PDB entry 2CAX | X-ray diffraction, 2.90 A resolution | chains D and U of the 8 polymer chains in the assembly

Chain D:
Name: Orf omega
Organism: Streptococcus pyogenes
Notes: fragment: ribbon-helix-helix domain, residues 20-71
Reference sequence: Q57468 (Q57468_STRPY); numbering as in UniProt (aligned over 20-71)
Amino-acid sequence (53 residues; numbered 19 to 71; the number before each row is that of its first residue):
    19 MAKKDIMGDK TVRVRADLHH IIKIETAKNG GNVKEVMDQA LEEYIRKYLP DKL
Disordered / not traced: 19-24
Differences from the reference sequence: expression tag (19)
From the paper describing this entry:
  - mutagenesis - T29A (100-fold): decreased binding to PcopS

Chain U:
Molecule: 18-nt DNA strand
Sequence (18 nucleotides; each row starts with the number of its first residue):
     1 GAATCACAAG TCACAAGC

Interface between chain D and chain U:
Contacting residue pairs - 6 pairs, chain D then chain U:
  Lys-28(D) with DT11(U), salt bridge to the phosphate
  Thr-29(D) with DT11(U), base contact; DC12(U), base contact; DA13(U), base contact
  Arg-31(D) with DG10(U), base contact; DT11(U), base contact
Interface residues without a listed pair, chain D (4 interface residues in all): Val-30

Overview:
The chain D/chain U interface involves 4 residues from each chain, with 1 salt bridge. The salt-bridged pair
is Lys-28(D)/DT11(U). From the paper: T29A of chain D reduces binding to PcopS.
Here chain D is Orf omega (Streptococcus pyogenes) and chain U is an 18-nt DNA strand. Entry 2CAX (Structural
basis for cooperative binding of ribbon-helix-helix repressor omega to mutated direct DNA heptad repeats) was
determined by X-ray diffraction together with 2BNW and 2BNZ from the same study.
